Entry 6IG5 (X-ray diffraction, 2.08 A resolution); this record covers chains A and B of the 4 polymer chains in the assembly.

# Chain A (and B)
Name: Argininosuccinate lyase
Organism: Mycobacterium tuberculosis (strain ATCC 25618 / H37Rv)
Notes: EC 4.3.2.1; chain B of this document is another copy of the same molecule, construct and numbering; everything in this record applies to it too
UniProt: P9WPY7 (ARLY_MYCTU); numbering as in UniProt (aligned over 1-470)
Chain sequence (470 residues; each row starts with the number of its first residue):
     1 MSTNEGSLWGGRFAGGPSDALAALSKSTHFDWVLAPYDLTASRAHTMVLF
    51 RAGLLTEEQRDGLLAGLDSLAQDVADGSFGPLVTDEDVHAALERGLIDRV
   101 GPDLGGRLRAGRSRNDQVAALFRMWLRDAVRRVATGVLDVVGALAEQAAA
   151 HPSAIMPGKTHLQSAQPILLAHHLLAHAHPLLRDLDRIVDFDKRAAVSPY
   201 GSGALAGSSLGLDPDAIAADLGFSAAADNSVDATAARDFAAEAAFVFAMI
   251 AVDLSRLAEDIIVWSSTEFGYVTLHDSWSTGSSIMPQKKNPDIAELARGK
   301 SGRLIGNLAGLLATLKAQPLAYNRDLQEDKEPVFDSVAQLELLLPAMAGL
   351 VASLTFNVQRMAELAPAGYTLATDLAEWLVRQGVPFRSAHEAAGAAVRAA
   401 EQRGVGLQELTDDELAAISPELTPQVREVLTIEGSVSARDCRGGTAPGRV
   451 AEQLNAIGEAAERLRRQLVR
Not modelled in the structure: 1-15

# Interface between chain A and chain B
Contacting residue pairs - 70 pairs, chain A then chain B:
  Gly16(A) with Ser277(B), hydrogen bond (backbone-side chain)
  Pro17(A) with Ser277(B)
  Ser18(A) with Ser277(B), hydrogen bond (backbone-backbone); Trp278(B)
  Ala20(A) with Trp278(B), hydrophobic
  Leu21(A) with Ser277(B); Ser279(B); Ile293(B), hydrophobic
  Ala23(A) with Leu342(B), hydrophobic
  Leu24(A) with Ile293(B), hydrophobic; Leu296(B), hydrophobic; Lys300(B); Leu342(B), hydrophobic; Leu343(B), hydrophobic; Ala346(B), hydrophobic
  Ser277(A) with Gly16(B); Pro17(B); Ser18(B), hydrogen bond (backbone-backbone); Leu21(B)
  Trp278(A) with Ser18(B); Ala20(B), hydrophobic; Leu21(B)
  Ser279(A) with Leu21(B)
  Asp292(A) with Arg324(B), salt bridge
  Ile293(A) with Leu21(B), hydrophobic
  Glu295(A) with Asn323(B); Arg324(B), hydrogen bond (side chain-backbone); Asp325(B)
  Leu296(A) with Leu24(B), hydrophobic; Arg324(B)
  Arg298(A) with Gln318(B); Asp325(B), salt bridge
  Gly299(A) with Thr314(B), hydrogen bond (backbone-side chain); Asp325(B); Glu328(B)
  Lys300(A) with Leu24(B); Glu328(B), salt bridge
  Gly302(A) with Gly310(B); Ala313(B); Thr314(B)
  Arg303(A) with Gly310(B); Thr314(B); Glu328(B), salt bridge; Glu331(B), salt bridge
  Gly306(A) with Gly306(B); Gly310(B)
  Gly310(A) with Gly302(B); Arg303(B); Gly306(B)
  Ala313(A) with Gly302(B)
  Thr314(A) with Gly299(B), hydrogen bond (side chain-backbone); Gly302(B); Arg303(B)
  Gln318(A) with Arg298(B)
  Asn323(A) with Glu295(B)
  Arg324(A) with Asp292(B), salt bridge; Glu295(B), hydrogen bond (backbone-side chain); Leu296(B)
  Asp325(A) with Glu295(B); Arg298(B), salt bridge; Gly299(B), hydrogen bond (side chain-backbone)
  Glu328(A) with Gly299(B); Lys300(B), salt bridge; Arg303(B), salt bridge
  Glu331(A) with Arg303(B), salt bridge
  Leu342(A) with Ala23(B); Leu24(B), hydrophobic
  Leu343(A) with Leu24(B), hydrophobic
  Ala346(A) with Ala20(B), hydrophobic; Leu24(B), hydrophobic
Interface residues without a listed pair, chain A (38 interface residues in all): Ser25, Thr280, Ile305, Pro319, Gln327, Pro345
Interface residues without a listed pair, chain B (37 interface residues in all): Ser25, Ile305, Pro319, Gln327, Pro345

# In short
38 residues of chain A and 37 residues of chain B are in contact; the contacts include 8 hydrogen bonds and 10
salt bridges. Among the polar pairs are Asp292(A)-Arg324(B), Arg298(A)-Asp325(B) and Lys300(A)-Glu328(B).
Chain A and chain B are both Argininosuccinate lyase (Mycobacterium tuberculosis (strain ATCC 25618 / H37Rv));
the structure, Crystal structure of argininosuccinate lyase from Mycobacterium tuberculosis, was determined by
X-ray diffraction (same publication as 6IGA).
